Entry 1T7J (X-ray diffraction, 2.20 A resolution); this record covers chains A and B.

Chain A (and B):
Protein: Pol Polyprotein
Source organism: Human immunodeficiency virus 1
Notes: EC 3.4.23.16; fragment: Protease; chain B of this document is another copy of the same molecule, construct and numbering; everything in this record applies to it too
Reference sequence: P35963 (POL_HV1Y2); residues 1-99 here correspond to UniProt positions 57-155 (UniProt number = residue number + 56)
Chain sequence (99 residues; numbered 1 to 99; the number before each row is that of its first residue):
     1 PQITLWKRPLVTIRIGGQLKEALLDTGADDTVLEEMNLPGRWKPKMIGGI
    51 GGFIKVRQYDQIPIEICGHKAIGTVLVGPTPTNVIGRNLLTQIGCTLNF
Differences from the reference sequence: engineered mutation Lys7 (Gln63 in P35963), Arg14 (Lys70 in P35963), Thr82 (Val138 in P35963), Val84 (Ile140 in P35963)
Residues lining bound ligands: Amprenavir (478; {3-[(4-amino-benzenesulfonyl)-isobutyl-amino]-1-benzyl-2-hydroxy-propyl}-carbamic acid tetrahydro-furan-3-yl ester): Leu23, Asp25, Gly27, Ala28, Asp29, Asp30, Val32, Gly48, Gly49, Ile50, Thr82, Val84

Interface between chain A and chain B:
Contacting residue pairs (94; chain A residue first):
  Pro1(A) - Leu97(B)
  Pro1(A) - Asn98(B)
  Pro1(A) - Phe99(B)
  Gln2(A) - Thr96(B)  hydrogen bond
  Gln2(A) - Leu97(B)
  Gln2(A) - Asn98(B)  hydrogen bond
  Ile3(A) - Thr96(B)
  Ile3(A) - Leu97(B)  hydrogen bond (backbone-backbone)
  Leu5(A) - Thr26(B)
  Leu5(A) - Arg87(B)  hydrogen bond (backbone-side chain)
  Leu5(A) - Leu90(B)  hydrophobic
  Leu5(A) - Thr91(B)
  Leu5(A) - Cys95(B)
  Trp6(A) - Arg87(B)
  Trp6(A) - Thr91(B)
  Lys7(A) - Arg87(B)
  Arg8(A) - Asp29(B)  salt bridge
  Arg8(A) - Arg87(B)
  Pro9(A) - Thr26(B)
  Pro9(A) - Arg87(B)
  Leu23(A) - Gly27(B)
  Leu24(A) - Thr26(B)  hydrogen bond (backbone-side chain)
  Leu24(A) - Leu97(B)  hydrophobic
  Asp25(A) - Asp25(B)
  Asp25(A) - Thr26(B)
  Asp25(A) - Gly27(B)
  Thr26(A) - Leu5(B)
  Thr26(A) - Pro9(B)
  Thr26(A) - Leu24(B)  hydrogen bond (side chain-backbone)
  Thr26(A) - Asp25(B)
  Thr26(A) - Thr26(B)  hydrogen bond (backbone-side chain)
  Thr26(A) - Leu97(B)
  Gly27(A) - Leu23(B)
  Gly27(A) - Asp25(B)  hydrogen bond (backbone-side chain)
  Asp29(A) - Arg8(B)  salt bridge
  Gly49(A) - Ile50(B)
  Ile50(A) - Ile47(B)  hydrophobic
  Ile50(A) - Gly49(B)
  Ile50(A) - Ile50(B)  hydrogen bond (backbone-backbone)
  Ile50(A) - Ile54(B)  hydrophobic
  Ile50(A) - Pro81(B)
  Gly51(A) - Ile50(B)  hydrogen bond (backbone-backbone)
  Gly51(A) - Gly51(B)
  Gly51(A) - Gly52(B)
  Gly52(A) - Ile50(B)
  Gly52(A) - Gly51(B)
  Ile54(A) - Ile50(B)  hydrophobic
  Ile54(A) - Gly51(B)
  His69(A) - Phe99(B)
  Thr80(A) - Ile50(B)
  Pro81(A) - Gly49(B)
  Pro81(A) - Ile50(B)
  Arg87(A) - Leu5(B)  hydrogen bond (side chain-backbone)
  Arg87(A) - Trp6(B)  hydrogen bond (side chain-backbone)
  Arg87(A) - Lys7(B)
  Arg87(A) - Arg8(B)
  Arg87(A) - Pro9(B)
  Leu90(A) - Leu5(B)  hydrophobic
  Thr91(A) - Leu5(B)
  Thr91(A) - Trp6(B)
  Ile93(A) - Phe99(B)
  Gly94(A) - Asn98(B)
  Gly94(A) - Phe99(B)
  Cys95(A) - Leu5(B)
  Cys95(A) - Leu97(B)  hydrophobic
  Cys95(A) - Asn98(B)
  Cys95(A) - Phe99(B)  hydrophobic
  Thr96(A) - Gln2(B)
  Thr96(A) - Ile3(B)  hydrogen bond (side chain-backbone)
  Thr96(A) - Thr4(B)
  Thr96(A) - Thr96(B)
  Thr96(A) - Leu97(B)
  Thr96(A) - Asn98(B)  hydrogen bond (backbone-backbone)
  Leu97(A) - Pro1(B)
  Leu97(A) - Gln2(B)
  Leu97(A) - Ile3(B)  hydrogen bond (backbone-backbone)
  Leu97(A) - Pro9(B)  hydrophobic
  Leu97(A) - Leu24(B)  hydrophobic
  Leu97(A) - Thr26(B)
  Leu97(A) - Cys95(B)  hydrophobic
  Leu97(A) - Thr96(B)
  Leu97(A) - Leu97(B)  hydrophobic
  Asn98(A) - Pro1(B)
  Asn98(A) - Gln2(B)  hydrogen bond
  Asn98(A) - Gly94(B)
  Asn98(A) - Cys95(B)
  Asn98(A) - Thr96(B)  hydrogen bond (backbone-backbone)
  Asn98(A) - Asn98(B)  hydrogen bond
  Phe99(A) - Pro1(B)  hydrogen bond (backbone-backbone)
  Phe99(A) - Ile3(B)  hydrophobic
  Phe99(A) - His69(B)
  Phe99(A) - Ile93(B)
  Phe99(A) - Gly94(B)
  Phe99(A) - Cys95(B)  hydrophobic
Also at the interface, not in a pair above, chain A (39 interface residues in all): Thr4, Val32, Ile47, Gly48, Phe53, Ile66, Cys67
Also at the interface, not in a pair above, chain B (36 interface residues in all): Gly48, Cys67, Thr80

Summary:
39 residues of chain A and 36 residues of chain B are in contact, with 19 hydrogen bonds and 2 salt bridges.
Polar contacts include Arg8(A)-Asp29(B), Gln2(A)-Thr96(B) and Gln2(A)-Asn98(B). Bound to chain A: Amprenavir.
Both chains are Pol Polyprotein (Human immunodeficiency virus 1). Entry 1T7J (crystal structure of inhibitor
amprenavir in complex with a multi-drug resistant variant of HIV-1 protease (L63P/V82T/I84V)) was determined
by X-ray diffraction (same publication as 1T7I and 1T3R).
